Entry 7MW2 (electron microscopy, 2.97 A resolution); this record covers chains G and F of the 9 polymer chains in the assembly.

# Chain G
Protein: Fab of antibody clone 6, light chain
Source organism: Homo sapiens
Notes: antibody fragment or engineered binder
Chain sequence (238 residues; numbered 1 to 238; the number before each row is that of its first residue):
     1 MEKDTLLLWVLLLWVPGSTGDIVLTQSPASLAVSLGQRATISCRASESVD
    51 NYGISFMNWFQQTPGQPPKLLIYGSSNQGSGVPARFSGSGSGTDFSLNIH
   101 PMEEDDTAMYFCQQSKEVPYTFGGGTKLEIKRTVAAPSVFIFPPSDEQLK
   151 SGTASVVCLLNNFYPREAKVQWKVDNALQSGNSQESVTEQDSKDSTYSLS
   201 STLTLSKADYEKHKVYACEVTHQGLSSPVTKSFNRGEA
Disordered / not traced: 1-21, 237-238
Disulfides: Cys43-Cys112, Cys158-Cys218

# Chain F
Protein: Fab of antibody clone 6, heavy chain
Source organism: Homo sapiens
Notes: antibody fragment or engineered binder
Chain sequence (237 residues; row label = number of the first residue in the row):
     1 MERHWIFLFLLSVTAGVHSQVQLQQSAAELARPGASVKMSCKASGYTFTS
    51 YTMHWVKQRPGQGLEWIGYINPTSGYTEYNQNFKDKTTLTADKSSSTAYM
   101 QLNSLTSEDSAVYYCAREGHRVGPAYWGQGTLVTVSAASTKGPSVFPLAP
   151 SSKSTSGGTAALGCLVKDYFPEPVTVSWNSGALTSGVHTFPAVLQSSGLY
   201 SLSSVVTVPSSSLGTQTYICNVNHKPSNTKVDKKVEP
Disordered / not traced: 1-20, 153-157
Disulfides: Cys41-Cys115, Cys164-Cys220

# Interface between chain G and chain F
Residue-residue contacts (54):
  Ile54(G) - Arg121(F)
  Asn58(G) - Val122(F)
  Phe60(G) - Val122(F)  hydrophobic
  Phe60(G) - Pro124(F)
  Phe60(G) - Trp127(F)
  Gln62(G) - Gln58(F)  hydrogen bond
  Gln62(G) - Tyr114(F)  hydrogen bond
  Pro67(G) - Tyr114(F)  hydrophobic
  Pro67(G) - Trp127(F)  hydrophobic
  Pro67(G) - Gln129(F)
  Pro68(G) - Tyr114(F)
  Pro68(G) - Trp127(F)
  Leu70(G) - His120(F)
  Leu70(G) - Ala125(F)
  Tyr73(G) - His120(F)
  Tyr73(G) - Arg121(F)
  Tyr73(G) - Val122(F)  hydrophobic
  Asn77(G) - Arg121(F)
  Phe111(G) - Leu64(F)  hydrophobic
  Gln113(G) - Val122(F)
  Ser115(G) - Arg121(F)  hydrogen bond (side chain-backbone)
  Val118(G) - Trp66(F)
  Val118(G) - Glu78(F)
  Pro119(G) - Trp66(F)  hydrophobic
  Tyr120(G) - His54(F)
  Tyr120(G) - Trp66(F)
  Tyr120(G) - Gly123(F)
  Phe122(G) - Leu64(F)
  Phe122(G) - Pro124(F)  hydrophobic
  Phe122(G) - Trp127(F)  hydrophobic
  Phe140(G) - Ala161(F)  hydrophobic
  Phe142(G) - Leu148(F)  hydrophobic
  Phe142(G) - Ala161(F)  hydrophobic
  Phe142(G) - Leu162(F)
  Pro143(G) - Leu148(F)
  Ser145(G) - Phe146(F)
  Ser145(G) - Pro147(F)
  Glu147(G) - Pro147(F)
  Glu147(G) - Lys233(F)  salt bridge
  Gln148(G) - Phe146(F)
  Val157(G) - Leu148(F)  hydrophobic
  Leu159(G) - Phe190(F)  hydrophobic
  Leu159(G) - Val205(F)  hydrophobic
  Asn161(G) - His188(F)
  Asn162(G) - His188(F)
  Gln184(G) - Val193(F)
  Ser186(G) - Phe190(F)
  Ser186(G) - Pro191(F)  hydrogen bond (side chain-backbone)
  Thr188(G) - Phe190(F)
  Thr188(G) - Pro191(F)
  Ser198(G) - His188(F)  hydrogen bond
  Ser198(G) - Phe190(F)
  Leu199(G) - Phe190(F)
  Ser200(G) - Phe190(F)
Interface residues without a listed pair, chain G (39 interface residues in all): Phe56, Ser80, Ile141, Ser155, Glu185, Val187, Thr202
Interface residues without a listed pair, chain F (40 interface residues in all): Val56, Gln62, Gly63, Glu65, Asn80, Glu118, Tyr126, Ala149, Ser151, Thr159, Leu165, Thr189, Leu194, Ser203, Thr207

# In short
The interface between chain G and chain F involves 39 residues on one side and 40 on the other; the contacts
include 5 hydrogen bonds and 1 salt bridge. Polar pairs include Glu147(G)-Lys233(F), Gln62(G)-Gln58(F) and
Gln62(G)-Tyr114(F).
Chain G is Fab of antibody clone 6, light chain and chain F is Fab of antibody clone 6, heavy chain, both from
Homo sapiens; the structure, Structure of the SARS-CoV-2 Spike trimer with all RBDs down in complex with the
Fab fragment ..., was determined by electron microscopy together with 7MW3, 7MW4, 7MW5 and 7MW6 from the same
study.
